5CKY - chains O and E of the 3 polymer chains in the assembly; structure by X-ray diffraction, 2.62 A resolution.

== Chain O ==
Molecule: Transcription termination factor 1, mitochondrial
From: Homo sapiens
UniProtKB: B4DPR9 (B4DPR9_HUMAN); residues 73-396 here correspond to UniProt positions 53-376 (UniProt number = residue number - 20)
Sequence (324 residues; each row starts with the number of its first residue):
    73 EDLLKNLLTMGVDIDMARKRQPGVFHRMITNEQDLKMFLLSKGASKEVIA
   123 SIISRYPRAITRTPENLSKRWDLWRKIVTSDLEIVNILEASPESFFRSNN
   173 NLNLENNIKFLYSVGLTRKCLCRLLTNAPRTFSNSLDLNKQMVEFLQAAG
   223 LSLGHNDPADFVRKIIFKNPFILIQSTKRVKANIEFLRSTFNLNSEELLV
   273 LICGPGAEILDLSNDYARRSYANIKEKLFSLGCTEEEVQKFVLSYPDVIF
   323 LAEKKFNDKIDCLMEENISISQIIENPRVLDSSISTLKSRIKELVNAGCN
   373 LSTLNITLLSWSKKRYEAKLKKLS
Differences from the reference sequence: engineered mutation Ala-162 (Arg142 in B4DPR9)
From the paper describing this entry:
  - binding site for the 22-nt DNA strand (chain E): Tyr-288
  - binding site for the 22-nt DNA strand: Arg-195, Phe-243

== Chain E ==
Molecule: 22-nt DNA strand
Sequence (22 nucleotides; each row starts with the number of its first residue):
     1 TAAGATGGCAGAGCCCGGTAAT

== Chain O / chain E interface ==
Pairs across the interface (50; chain O residue first):
  Gly-95(O) with DA3(E), phosphate contact
  Val-96(O) with DG4(E), phosphate contact
  His-98(O) with DA3(E), salt bridge to the phosphate
  Arg-99(O) with DG4(E), salt bridge to the phosphate
  Arg-130(O) with DG4(E), salt bridge to the phosphate; DA5(E), hydrogen bond to the base
  Arg-134(O) with DA5(E), salt bridge to the phosphate
  Arg-169(O) with DT6(E), base contact; DG7(E), hydrogen bond to the base; DG8(E), base contact
  Ser-170(O) with DT6(E), hydrogen bond to the phosphate
  Asn-171(O) with DA5(E), phosphate contact
  Asn-172(O) with DT6(E), phosphate contact
  Arg-202(O) with DG7(E), base contact; DG8(E), hydrogen bond to the base
  Asn-206(O) with DG7(E), phosphate contact
  Ser-207(O) with DT6(E), phosphate contact; DG7(E), hydrogen bond to the phosphate
  Leu-210(O) with DG7(E), phosphate contact; DG8(E), phosphate contact
  Ser-248(O) with DC9(E), hydrogen bond to the phosphate
  Lys-250(O) with DC9(E), phosphate contact
  Arg-251(O) with DA10(E), salt bridge to the phosphate; DG11(E), hydrogen bond to the base
  Ser-285(O) with DA10(E), phosphate contact; DA12(E), hydrogen bond to the base
  Asn-286(O) with DA10(E), phosphate contact
  Tyr-288(O) with DA12(E), stacking on the base
  Phe-322(O) with DA12(E), sugar contact; DG13(E), phosphate contact
  Leu-323(O) with DG13(E), phosphate contact; DC14(E), phosphate contact
  Ala-324(O) with DA12(E), sugar contact; DG13(E), hydrogen bond to the phosphate
  Lys-327(O) with DG13(E), salt bridge to the phosphate; DC14(E), salt bridge to the phosphate
  Lys-331(O) with DC14(E), salt bridge to the phosphate
  Arg-350(O) with DC16(E), base contact
  Asp-353(O) with DC14(E), sugar contact; DC15(E), hydrogen bond to the base
  Ser-354(O) with DC15(E), phosphate contact
  Ser-355(O) with DC14(E), phosphate contact; DC15(E), hydrogen bond to the phosphate
  Thr-358(O) with DC15(E), hydrogen bond to the phosphate
  Ser-384(O) with DC16(E), phosphate contact
  Lys-385(O) with DC16(E), hydrogen bond to the phosphate
  Lys-386(O) with DG17(E), phosphate contact
  Arg-387(O) with DG17(E), hydrogen bond to the base; DG18(E), hydrogen bond to the base; DT19(E), hydrogen bond to the base
Other interface residues (no listed pair), chain O (41 interface residues in all): Tyr-128, Thr-133, Asp-283, Leu-284, Asp-319, Arg-362, Trp-383

== Overview ==
Chain O and chain E form an interface of 41 and 17 residues respectively; the contacts include 16 hydrogen
bonds, 8 salt bridges and 1 aromatic stacking contact. Among the polar pairs are Arg-130(O)/DA5(E),
Arg-169(O)/DG7(E) and Arg-202(O)/DG8(E). From the paper: a binding site for the 22-nt DNA strand at Arg-195(O)
and Phe-243(O); a binding site for the 22-nt DNA strand (chain E) at Tyr-288(O).
Here chain O is Transcription termination factor 1, mitochondrial (Homo sapiens) and chain E is a 22-nt DNA
strand. Entry 5CKY (Crystal Structure of the MTERF1 R162A substitution bound to the termination sequence) was
determined by X-ray diffraction together with 5CO0, 5CRJ and 5CRK from the same study.
